PDB entry 3HUC | X-ray diffraction, 1.80 A resolution | chain A

[Chain A]
Protein: Mitogen-activated protein kinase 14
Organism: Homo sapiens
Notes: EC 2.7.11.24
UniProtKB: Q16539 (MK14_HUMAN); residue numbers follow UniProt; this construct covers 2-360
Sequence (360 residues; row label = number of the first residue in the row):
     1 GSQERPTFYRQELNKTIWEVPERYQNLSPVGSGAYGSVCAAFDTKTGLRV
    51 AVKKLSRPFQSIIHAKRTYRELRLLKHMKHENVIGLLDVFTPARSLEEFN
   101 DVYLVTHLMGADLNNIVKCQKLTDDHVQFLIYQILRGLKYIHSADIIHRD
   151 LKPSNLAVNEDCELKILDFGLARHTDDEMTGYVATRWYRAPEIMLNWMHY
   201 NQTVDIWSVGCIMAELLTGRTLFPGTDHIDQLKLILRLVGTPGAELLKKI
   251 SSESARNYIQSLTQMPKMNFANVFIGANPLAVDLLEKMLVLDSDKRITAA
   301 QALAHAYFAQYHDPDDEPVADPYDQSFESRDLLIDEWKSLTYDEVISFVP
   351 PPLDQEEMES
Unresolved in the structure: 1-3, 171-182, 353-360
Differences from the reference sequence: expression tag (1)
UniProt features mapped onto this chain:
  - motif: T180 to Y182 (TXY)
  - active site: D168 (Proton acceptor)
  - binding site (ATP): V30 to V38, K53
  - modified residue: S2 (N-acetylserine), T16 (Phosphothreonine), K53 (N6-acetyllysine), K152 (N6-acetyllysine), T180 (Phosphothreonine), Y182 (Phosphotyrosine), T263 (Phosphothreonine), Y323 (Phosphotyrosine)
  - natural variant: A51 (A51V: In a gastric adenocarcinoma sample), P322 (P322R: In a lung adenocarcinoma sample)
  - mutagenesis: A34 (A34V: Lowered kinase activity), K53 (K53R: Loss of kinase activity), K54 (K54R: Impairs MAP2K6/MKK6-dependent autophosphorylation), Y69 (Y69H: Lowered kinase activity), D168 (D168A: Loss of kinase activity), T175 (T175A: No effect on either the kinase activity or tyrosine phosphorylation), D176 (D176A: Emulation of the active state. Increase in activity; when associated with S-327 or L-327), D177 (D177A: Loss of kinase activity), T180 (T180E: Loss of kinase activity), Y182 (Y182F: Loss of kinase activity), A320 (A320T: Lowered kinase activity), F327 (F327L: Emulation of the active state. Increase in activity; when associated with A-176; F327S: Emulation of the active state. Increase in activity; when associated with A-176), 1 further mutagenesis entry in UniProt
Ligand contacts: G97 (N-[2-phenyl-4-(1H-pyrazol-3-ylamino)quinazolin-7-yl]prop-2-enamide): V30, Y35, V38, A51, K53, E71, L75, I84, L104, V105, T106, L108, M109, F169, G170

[Overview]
Ligands of chain A: compound G97. Curated annotation (UniProt) lists active-site residue D168, 10 ATP-binding
residues and 13 mutagenesis sites.
Chain A is Mitogen-activated protein kinase 14 (Homo sapiens); the structure, Human p38 MAP Kinase in Complex
with RL40, was determined by X-ray diffraction, deposited together with 3HUB and 3L8S.
